5OMV - chains A and T of the 3 polymer chains in the assembly; structure by X-ray diffraction, 2.00 A resolution.

== Chain A ==
Molecule: DNA polymerase
Source organism: Thermococcus sp. 9oN-7
Notes: EC 2.7.7.7
UniProt: Q56366 (DPOL_THES9); residues 1-775 here = UniProt positions 1-775
Sequence (775 residues; row label = number of the first residue in the row):
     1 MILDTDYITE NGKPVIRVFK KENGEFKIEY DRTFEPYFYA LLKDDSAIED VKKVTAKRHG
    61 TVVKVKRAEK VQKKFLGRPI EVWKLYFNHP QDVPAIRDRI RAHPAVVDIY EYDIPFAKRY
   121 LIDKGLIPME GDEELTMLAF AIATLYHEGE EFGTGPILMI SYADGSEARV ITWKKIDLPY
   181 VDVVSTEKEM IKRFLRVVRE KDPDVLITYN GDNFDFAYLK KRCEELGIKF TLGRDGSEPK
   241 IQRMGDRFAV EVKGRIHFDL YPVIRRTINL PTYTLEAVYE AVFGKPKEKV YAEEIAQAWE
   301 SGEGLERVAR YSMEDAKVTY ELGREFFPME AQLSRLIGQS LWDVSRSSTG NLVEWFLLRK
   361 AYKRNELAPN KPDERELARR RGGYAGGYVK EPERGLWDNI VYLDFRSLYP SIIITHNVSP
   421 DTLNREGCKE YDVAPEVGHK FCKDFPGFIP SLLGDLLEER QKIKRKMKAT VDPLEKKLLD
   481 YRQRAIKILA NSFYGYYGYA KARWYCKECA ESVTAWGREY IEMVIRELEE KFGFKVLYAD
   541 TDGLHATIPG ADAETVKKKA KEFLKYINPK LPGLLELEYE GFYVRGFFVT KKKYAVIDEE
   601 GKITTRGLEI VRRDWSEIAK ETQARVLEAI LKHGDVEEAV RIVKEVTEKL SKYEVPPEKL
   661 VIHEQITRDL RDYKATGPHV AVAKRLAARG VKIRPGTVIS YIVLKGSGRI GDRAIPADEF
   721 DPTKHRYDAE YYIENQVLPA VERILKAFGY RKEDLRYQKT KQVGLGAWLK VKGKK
Not modelled in the structure: 759-775
Sequence notes: engineered mutation Ala141 (Asp in Q56366), Ala143 (Glu in Q56366)
Metal / ion sites: Mn2+: Asp404, Phe405, Asp542 (together with 2'-deoxyadenosine 5'-triphosphate); Mg2+: Asp404, Asp542 (together with 2'-deoxyadenosine 5'-triphosphate)
Residues lining bound ligands: 2'-deoxyadenosine 5'-triphosphate (DTP): Asp404, Phe405, Arg406, Ser407, Leu408, Tyr409, Pro410, Arg460, Lys487, Ile488, Asn491, Tyr494, Thr541, Asp542, Glu580
What the authors report for this chain:
  - conformationally variable residues (side-chain flip): Glu578, Glu580

== Chain T ==
Molecule: DNA template
Sequence (16 nucleotides; numbered 1 to 16; the number before each row is that of its first residue):
     1 AACTGTGGCC GTGGTC
Not modelled in the structure: 1
Metal / ion sites: Mg2+ near DC16 (its only coordinating residue here)

== How chain A and chain T interact ==
Residue-residue contacts - 45 pairs, chain A then chain T:
  Asp246(A) - DA2(T)  hydrogen bond to the phosphate
  Arg247(A) - DC3(T)  salt bridge to the phosphate
  Ser348(A) - DT4(T)  hydrogen bond to the phosphate
  Thr349(A) - DT4(T)  phosphate contact
  Gly350(A) - DT4(T)  hydrogen bond to the phosphate
  Gly383(A) - DT6(T)  phosphate contact
  Tyr384(A) - DG5(T)  sugar contact
  Tyr384(A) - DT6(T)  sugar contact
  Ala385(A) - DT6(T)  phosphate contact
  Ala385(A) - DG7(T)  phosphate contact
  Gly386(A) - DT6(T)  hydrogen bond to the phosphate
  Gly386(A) - DG7(T)  hydrogen bond to the phosphate
  Gly387(A) - DG7(T)  sugar contact
  Val389(A) - DG7(T)  phosphate contact
  Val389(A) - DG8(T)  phosphate contact
  Ile488(A) - DT4(T)  base contact
  Asn491(A) - DT4(T)  base contact
  Ser492(A) - DT4(T)  hydrogen bond to the base
  Tyr494(A) - DG5(T)  sugar contact
  Gly495(A) - DT4(T)  base contact
  Gly495(A) - DG5(T)  sugar contact
  Gly498(A) - DG5(T)  sugar contact
  Tyr499(A) - DC3(T)  sugar contact
  Tyr499(A) - DT4(T)  phosphate contact
  Tyr499(A) - DG5(T)  phosphate contact
  Lys501(A) - DC3(T)  base contact
  Thr590(A) - DC9(T)  sugar contact
  Lys591(A) - DG8(T)  salt bridge to the phosphate
  Lys591(A) - DC9(T)  sugar contact
  Lys592(A) - DG7(T)  base contact
  Lys593(A) - DC9(T)  phosphate contact
  Lys593(A) - DC10(T)  salt bridge to the phosphate
  Trp615(A) - DG11(T)  phosphate contact
  Thr676(A) - DG13(T)  sugar contact
  Pro678(A) - DT12(T)  phosphate contact
  Pro678(A) - DG13(T)  phosphate contact
  Arg709(A) - DG13(T)  phosphate contact
  Arg709(A) - DG14(T)  salt bridge to the phosphate
  Ile710(A) - DG13(T)  hydrogen bond to the phosphate
  Gly711(A) - DG13(T)  hydrogen bond to the phosphate
  Tyr731(A) - DT12(T)  hydrogen bond to the phosphate
  Asn735(A) - DT12(T)  hydrogen bond to the phosphate
  Pro739(A) - DG11(T)  phosphate contact
  Arg743(A) - DC10(T)  salt bridge to the phosphate
  Arg743(A) - DG11(T)  salt bridge to the phosphate
Other interface residues (no listed pair), chain A (40 interface residues in all): Gly245, Asn351, Tyr496, Glu609, Arg612, Gly677, Pro695

== Overview ==
40 residues of chain A and 13 residues of chain T are in contact, with 10 hydrogen bonds and 6 salt bridges.
Among the polar pairs are Ser492(A)-DT4(T), Asp246(A)-DA2(T) and Ser348(A)-DT4(T). Chain A binds
2'-deoxyadenosine 5'-triphosphate. Asp404(A), Phe405(A) and Asp542(A) coordinate Mn2+. From the paper:
conformational variability at Glu578(A) and Glu580(A).
Chain A is DNA polymerase (Thermococcus sp. 9oN-7) and chain T is DNA template; the structure, Ternary complex
of 9N DNA polymerase in the replicative state with two metal ions in the ..., was determined by X-ray
diffraction, deposited together with 5OMF and 5OMQ.
